6N6U - chain A; structure by X-ray diffraction, 1.55 A resolution.

[Chain A]
Name: Beta-lactamase
Organism: Acinetobacter baumannii
Notes: EC 3.5.2.6
UniProt: Q9L4P2 (Q9L4P2_ACIBA); residues 32-273 here = UniProt positions 32-273
Amino-acid sequence (243 residues; row label = number of the first residue in the row):
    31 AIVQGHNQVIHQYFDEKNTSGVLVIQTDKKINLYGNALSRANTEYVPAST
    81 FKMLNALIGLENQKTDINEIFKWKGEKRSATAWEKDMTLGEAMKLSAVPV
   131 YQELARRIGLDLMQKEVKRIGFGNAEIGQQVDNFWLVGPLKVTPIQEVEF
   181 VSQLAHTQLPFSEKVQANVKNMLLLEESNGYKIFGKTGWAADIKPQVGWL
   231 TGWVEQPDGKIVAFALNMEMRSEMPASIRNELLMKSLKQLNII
Not modelled in the structure: 103-114
Covalently attached groups: Imipenem (ID1) linked to Ser79
Sequence notes: expression tag (31); engineered mutation Ala110 (Phe in Q9L4P2), Ala221 (Met in Q9L4P2)
Small-molecule neighbours: Imipenem (ID1): Ala78, Lys82, Ser126, Leu166, Thr217, Gly218, Trp219, Ala221, Ala256, Arg259
UniProt features mapped onto this chain:
  - active site: Ser79 (Acyl-ester intermediate)
  - binding site (a beta-lactam): Ser79, Lys82, Ser126, Thr217, Trp219, Arg259
  - modified residue: Lys82 (N6-carboxylysine)
From the paper describing this entry:
  - catalytic residues: Ser79
  - binding site for Imipenem: Ser79
  - mutagenesis - F110A: unchanged growth in response to imipenem
  - mutagenesis - F110A (4-fold), F110A/M221A, M221A (2-fold): decreased growth in response to meropenem
  - mutagenesis - F110A/M221A (2-fold), M221A (2-fold): decreased growth in response to imipenem
  - mutagenesis - F110A/M221A (2-fold): decreased growth in response to ampicillin
  - mutagenesis - F110A/M221A: decreased growth in response to doripenem
  - mutagenesis - F110A/M221A: decreased binding to meropenem
  - mutagenesis - F110A/M221A (60-fold): decreased binding to doripenem
  - mutagenesis - F110A/M221A: decreased binding to imipenem
  - mutagenesis - F110A/M221A (less than 2-fold): unchanged catalytic activity on carbapenem antibiotics

[Summary]
Imipenem is covalently linked to Ser79. UniProt lists active-site residue Ser79 and 6 beta-lactam-binding
residues. From the paper: the catalytic residue Ser79; F110A, F110A/M221A and M221A reduce growth in response
to meropenem.
Chain A is Beta-lactamase (Acinetobacter baumannii); the structure, OXA-23 mutant F110A/M221A low pH form
imipenem complex, was determined by X-ray diffraction (same publication as 6N6T, 6N6V, 6N6W, 6N6X and 6N6Y).
